PDB entry 8JOV | electron microscopy, 3.80 A resolution | chains E and P of the 60 polymer chains in the assembly

== Chain E ==
Protein: Virion-associated phage protein
Organism: Ralstonia phage GP4
UniProtKB: A0A345GU05 (A0A345GU05_9CAUD); residue numbers follow UniProt; this construct covers 1-577
Chain sequence (577 residues; each row starts with the number of its first residue):
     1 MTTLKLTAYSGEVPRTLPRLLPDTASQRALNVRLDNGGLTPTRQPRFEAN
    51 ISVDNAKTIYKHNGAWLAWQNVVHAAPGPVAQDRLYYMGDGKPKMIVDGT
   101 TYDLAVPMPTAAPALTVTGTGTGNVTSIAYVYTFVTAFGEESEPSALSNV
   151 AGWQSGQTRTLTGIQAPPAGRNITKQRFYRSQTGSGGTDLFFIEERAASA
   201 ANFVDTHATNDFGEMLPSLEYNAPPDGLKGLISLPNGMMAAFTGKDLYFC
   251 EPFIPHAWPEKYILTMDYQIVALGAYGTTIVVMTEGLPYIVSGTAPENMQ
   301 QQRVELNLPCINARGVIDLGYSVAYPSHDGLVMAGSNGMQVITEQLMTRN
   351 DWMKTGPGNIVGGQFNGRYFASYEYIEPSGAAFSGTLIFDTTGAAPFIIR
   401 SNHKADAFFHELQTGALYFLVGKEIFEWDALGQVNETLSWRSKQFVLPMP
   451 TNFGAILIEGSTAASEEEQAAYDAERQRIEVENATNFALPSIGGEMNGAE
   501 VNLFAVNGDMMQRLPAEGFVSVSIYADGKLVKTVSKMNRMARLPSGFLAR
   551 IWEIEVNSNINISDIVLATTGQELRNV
Unresolved in the structure: 1, 155-196, 491-506

== Chain P ==
Protein: Putative tail fiber protein
Organism: Ralstonia phage GP4
UniProtKB: A0A345GU07 (A0A345GU07_9CAUD); residues 1-439 here = UniProt positions 1-439
Chain sequence (439 residues; row label = number of the first residue in the row):
     1 MAAVQFANNAASRLVGPLAPSGTSLTVTPGDGALFPTLGAGDWFMATLIR
    51 SDGAREIVKVTSRTVDAMSITRAQEGSSALSFNPNDRIEARLTAGELGDF
   101 RDGIASAQSAASAAQGTADGKISKAGDTMTGNLNMEGAAPIITFRETDQA
   151 APAGRWRLVADGGNWSLRRSTAGEFASENSTMWFGPDDSVHFLNDILIGR
   201 GNLGSVYDALASKATSAALASGLSAKPDADGVSVTGFVNGNFYEPYFRKS
   251 SDNTVRRLVANTSANGIALSWSGSFLSRTIDNTATATIWDTANAPGAGTT
   301 NLDKTFYCGDGTRIGRSWVPGSGFLSITVDGTNYGISISASDERLKREIA
   351 PSEASALSKLGRIELFSFRYKEGNAFLDPSQHHDIGFIAQQLASVDPTFV
   401 AGGGETMLSPNLQPIVATLVKAVQELRSQVDALKAQVGA
Unresolved in the structure: 1-3, 120-439

== Chain E / chain P interface ==
Residue-residue contacts - 16 pairs, chain E then chain P:
  Asn483(E) - Asp52(P)  hydrogen bond (side chain-backbone)
  Phe487(E) - Arg13(P)
  Phe487(E) - Ile49(P)
  Phe487(E) - Arg50(P)
  Phe487(E) - Ser51(P)
  Phe487(E) - Arg87(P)  hydrogen bond (backbone-side chain)
  Ala488(E) - Arg87(P)
  Asn507(E) - Ala11(P)
  Asn507(E) - Arg87(P)
  Asn507(E) - Glu89(P)  hydrogen bond (backbone-side chain)
  Gly508(E) - Glu89(P)
  Met510(E) - Arg55(P)
  Met511(E) - Arg55(P)  hydrogen bond (backbone-side chain)
  Gln512(E) - Ile49(P)
  Gln512(E) - Asp52(P)
  Gln512(E) - Arg55(P)
Also at the interface, not in a pair above, chain E (10 interface residues in all): Leu489, Asp509
Also at the interface, not in a pair above, chain P (13 interface residues in all): Ser12, Gly53, Asn85, Asp86

== Overview ==
10 residues of chain E face 13 of chain P across their interface; the contacts include 4 hydrogen bonds. Polar
contacts include Asn483(E)-Asp52(P), Phe487(E)-Arg87(P) and Asn507(E)-Glu89(P).
Chain E is Virion-associated phage protein and chain P is Putative tail fiber protein, both from Ralstonia
phage GP4; the structure, Portal-tail complex of phage GP4, was determined by electron microscopy (same
publication as 8JOU).
